Entry 5JNB (X-ray diffraction, 2.49 A resolution); this record covers chains A and D of the 8 polymer chains in the assembly.

[Chain A]
Name: Poly(A) RNA polymerase gld-2
From: Caenorhabditis elegans
Notes: EC 2.7.7.19
UniProtKB: O17087 (GLD2_CAEEL), isoform O17087-2; residues 546-923 here correspond to UniProt positions 304-681 (UniProt number = residue number - 242)
Chain sequence (338 residues; row label = number of the first residue in the row; note: 42 numbers in that range are skipped by the numbering (no residue carries them; nothing is unmodelled there)):
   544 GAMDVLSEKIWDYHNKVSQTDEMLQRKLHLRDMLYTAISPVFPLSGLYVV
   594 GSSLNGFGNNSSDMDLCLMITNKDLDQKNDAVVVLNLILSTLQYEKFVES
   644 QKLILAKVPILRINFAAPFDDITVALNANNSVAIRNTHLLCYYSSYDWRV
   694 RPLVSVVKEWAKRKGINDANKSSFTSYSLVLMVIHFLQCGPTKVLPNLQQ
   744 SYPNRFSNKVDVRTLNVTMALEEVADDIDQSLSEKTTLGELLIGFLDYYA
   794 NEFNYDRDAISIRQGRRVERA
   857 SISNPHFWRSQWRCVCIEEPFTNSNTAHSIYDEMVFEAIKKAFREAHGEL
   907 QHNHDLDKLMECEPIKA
Not modelled in the structure: 857-860, 879-882, 923
Construct notes: expression tag (544-545); engineered mutation Ala668 (Asp426 in O17087)
Ion coordination: Mg2+ near Asp608 (its only coordinating residue here)
Reported in the primary citation:
  - mutagenesis - N629A: unchanged binding to RNP (RRM RNA binding domain) containing
  - mutagenesis - D668A: abolished catalytic activity

[Chain D]
Name: Poly(A) RNA polymerase gld-2
From: Caenorhabditis elegans
Notes: EC 2.7.7.19
UniProtKB: O17087 (GLD2_CAEEL), isoform O17087-2; residues 546-923 here correspond to UniProt positions 304-681 (UniProt number = residue number - 242)
Chain sequence (338 residues; row label = number of the first residue in the row; note: 42 numbers in that range are skipped by the numbering (no residue carries them; nothing is unmodelled there)):
   544 GAMDVLSEKIWDYHNKVSQTDEMLQRKLHLRDMLYTAISPVFPLSGLYVV
   594 GSSLNGFGNNSSDMDLCLMITNKDLDQKNDAVVVLNLILSTLQYEKFVES
   644 QKLILAKVPILRINFAAPFDDITVALNANNSVAIRNTHLLCYYSSYDWRV
   694 RPLVSVVKEWAKRKGINDANKSSFTSYSLVLMVIHFLQCGPTKVLPNLQQ
   744 SYPNRFSNKVDVRTLNVTMALEEVADDIDQSLSEKTTLGELLIGFLDYYA
   794 NEFNYDRDAISIRQGRRVER
   856 ASISNPHFWRSQWRCVCIEEPFTNSNTAHSIYDEMVFEAIKKAFREAHGE
   906 LQHNHDLDKLMECEPIKA
Not modelled in the structure: 544-548, 707-717, 767-779, 856-870, 879-891, 906-923
Construct notes: expression tag (544-545); engineered mutation Ala668 (Asp426 in O17087)
Reported in the primary citation:
  - mutagenesis - N629A: unchanged binding to RNP (RRM RNA binding domain) containing
  - mutagenesis - D668A: abolished catalytic activity

[Interface between chain A and chain D]
Contacting residue pairs (11; chain A residue first):
  Pro583(A) - Asn629(D)  hydrogen bond (backbone-side chain)
  Val584(A) - Asn629(D)  hydrogen bond (backbone-side chain)
  Pro586(A) - Asn629(D)
  Pro586(A) - Ser633(D)
  Leu587(A) - Gln636(D)
  Lys616(A) - Lys645(D)
  Leu630(A) - Lys621(D)
  Leu630(A) - Asn622(D)
  Leu630(A) - Leu648(D)  hydrophobic
  Ser633(A) - Asn622(D)
  Thr634(A) - Asn622(D)
Other interface residues (no listed pair), chain A (11 interface residues in all): Phe585, Val626, Tyr637
Other interface residues (no listed pair), chain D (10 interface residues in all): Val625, Val626, Leu632

[In short]
11 residues of chain A face 10 of chain D across their interface, with 2 hydrogen bonds. Polar contacts
include Pro583(A)-Asn629(D) and Val584(A)-Asn629(D). From the paper: D668A of chain A abolishes catalytic
activity; D668A of chain D abolishes catalytic activity; 4 substitutions were tested in all.
Both chains are Poly(A) RNA polymerase gld-2 (Caenorhabditis elegans). Entry 5JNB (structure of GLD-2/RNP-8
complex) was determined by X-ray diffraction.
